Entry 7AEB (electron microscopy, 2.70 A resolution); this record covers chains M and Y of the 42 polymer chains in the assembly.

Chain M:
Molecule: LysM domain-containing protein
Organism: Algoriphagus machipongonensis
UniProtKB: A3HTB8 (A3HTB8_9BACT); residue numbers follow UniProt; this construct covers 1-228
Amino-acid sequence (228 residues; row label = number of the first residue in the row):
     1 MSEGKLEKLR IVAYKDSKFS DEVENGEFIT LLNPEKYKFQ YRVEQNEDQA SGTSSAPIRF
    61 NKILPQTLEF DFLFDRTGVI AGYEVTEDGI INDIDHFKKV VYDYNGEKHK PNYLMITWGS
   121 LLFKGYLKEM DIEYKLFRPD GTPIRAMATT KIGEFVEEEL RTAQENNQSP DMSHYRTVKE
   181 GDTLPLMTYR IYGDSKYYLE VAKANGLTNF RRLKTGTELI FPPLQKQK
Unresolved in the structure: 1, 169, 228

Chain Y:
Molecule: Phospholipid/glycerol acyltransferase
Organism: Algoriphagus machipongonensis
UniProtKB: A3HTC0 (A3HTC0_9BACT); numbering as in UniProt (aligned over 1-147)
Amino-acid sequence (147 residues; each row starts with the number of its first residue):
     1 MATYYPPSSF HFLVEFTGID AKNNDHEFQS VSGLSVDIDT EEFAEGGENR FKHKFPVKTK
    61 YPNLVLKRGV LVDSKVISWC RDAIEDFEFK PIDLTVKLLN EEHQPLMTWN VVHAYPVKWS
   121 VEDFNAQESK MAIESVELSY NYFKTIV
Unresolved in the structure: 1-2

Chain M / chain Y interface:
Residue-residue contacts (17):
  L6(M) - G47(Y)
  K8(M) - E45(Y)
  L32(M) - E45(Y)
  L32(M) - H53(Y)
  N33(M) - F43(Y)
  N33(M) - E45(Y)  hydrogen bond (backbone-side chain)
  N33(M) - G46(Y)  hydrogen bond (side chain-backbone)
  P34(M) - G46(Y)  hydrogen bond (backbone-backbone)
  E35(M) - A44(Y)
  E35(M) - G46(Y)
  D75(M) - F55(Y)
  V79(M) - K54(Y)
  I80(M) - F55(Y)  hydrophobic
  W118(M) - G46(Y)
  R145(M) - F55(Y)
  R145(M) - P56(Y)  hydrogen bond (side chain-backbone)
  R145(M) - V57(Y)
Also at the interface, not in a pair above, chain M (15 interface residues in all): L31, L73, T77, L136
Also at the interface, not in a pair above, chain Y (12 interface residues in all): E41, E48

Overview:
Chain M and chain Y form an interface of 15 and 12 residues respectively; the contacts include 4 hydrogen
bonds. Among the polar pairs are N33(M)-E45(Y), N33(M)-G46(Y) and R145(M)-P56(Y).
Here chain M is LysM domain-containing protein and chain Y is Phospholipid/glycerol acyltransferase, both from
Algoriphagus machipongonensis. Entry 7AEB (Cryo-EM structure of an extracellular contractile injection system
in marine bacterium Algoriphagus machipongonensis, the baseplate complex ...) was determined by electron
microscopy, deposited together with 7AEF, 7ADZ and 7AE0.
